Entry 1SCW (X-ray diffraction, 1.13 A resolution); this record covers chain A.

# Chain A
Name: D-alanyl-D-alanine carboxypeptidase
From: Streptomyces sp
Notes: EC 3.4.16.4
Reference sequence: P15555 (DAC_STRSR); residues 1-349 here correspond to UniProt positions 32-380 (UniProt number = residue number + 31)
Amino-acid sequence (349 residues; row label = number of the first residue in the row):
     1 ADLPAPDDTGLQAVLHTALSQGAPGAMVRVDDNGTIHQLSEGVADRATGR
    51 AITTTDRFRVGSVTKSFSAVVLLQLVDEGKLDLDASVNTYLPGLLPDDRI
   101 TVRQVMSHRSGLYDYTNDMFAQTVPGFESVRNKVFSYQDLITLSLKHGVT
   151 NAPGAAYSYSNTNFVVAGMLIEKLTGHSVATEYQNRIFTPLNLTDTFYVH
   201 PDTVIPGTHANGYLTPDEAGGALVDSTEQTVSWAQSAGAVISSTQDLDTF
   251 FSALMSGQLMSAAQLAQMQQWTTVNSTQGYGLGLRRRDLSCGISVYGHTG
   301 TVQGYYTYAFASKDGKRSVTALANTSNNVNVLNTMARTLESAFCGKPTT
Disordered / not traced: 1-2, 348-349
Disulfides: Cys291-Cys344
Covalent attachments: (2Z)-3-{[oxido(oxo)phosphino]oxy}-2-phenylacrylate (CP5) linked to Ser62
Residues lining bound ligands: CP5 ((2Z)-3-{[oxido(oxo)phosphino]oxy}-2-phenylacrylate): Gly61, Lys65, Tyr159, Asn161, Trp233, Arg285, His298, Thr299, Gly300, Thr301, Val302
Curated features (UniProtKB/Swiss-Prot):
  - active site: Ser62 (Acyl-ester intermediate)
  - binding site (substrate): Phe120 to Thr123, Tyr159 to Asn161, Arg285, Thr299 to Thr301, Ser326, Asn327

# Summary
Compound CP5 is covalently linked to Ser62. From UniProt: active-site residue Ser62 and 13 substrate-binding
residues.
Chain A is D-alanyl-D-alanine carboxypeptidase (Streptomyces sp); the structure, Toward better antibiotics:
crystal structure of R61 dd-peptidase inhibited by a novel monocyclic phosphate inhibitor, was determined by
X-ray diffraction together with 1SDE from the same study.
